7VQX - chains A and N of the 6 polymer chains in the assembly; structure by electron microscopy, 2.74 A resolution.

Chain A:
Protein: Guanine nucleotide-binding protein G(s) subunit alpha isoforms short
From: Bos taurus
UniProtKB: P04896 (GNAS2_BOVIN); residue numbers follow UniProt; this construct covers 1-394
Amino-acid sequence (394 residues; each row starts with the number of its first residue):
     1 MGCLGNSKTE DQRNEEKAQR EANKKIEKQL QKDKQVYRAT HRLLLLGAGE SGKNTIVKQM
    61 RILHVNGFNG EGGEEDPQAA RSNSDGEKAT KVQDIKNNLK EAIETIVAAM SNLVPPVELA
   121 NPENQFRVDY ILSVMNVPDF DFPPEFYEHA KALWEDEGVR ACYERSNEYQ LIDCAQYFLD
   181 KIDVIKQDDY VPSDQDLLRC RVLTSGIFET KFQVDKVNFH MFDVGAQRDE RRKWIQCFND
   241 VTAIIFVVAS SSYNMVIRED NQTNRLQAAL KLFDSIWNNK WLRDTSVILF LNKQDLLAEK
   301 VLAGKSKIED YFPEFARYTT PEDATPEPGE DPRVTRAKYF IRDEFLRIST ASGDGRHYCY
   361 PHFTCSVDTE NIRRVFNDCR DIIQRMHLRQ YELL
Unresolved in the structure: 1-8, 63-203, 253-260
Construct notes: engineered mutation Asn54 (Ser in P04896), Ala226 (Gly in P04896), Ala268 (Glu in P04896), Lys271 (Asn in P04896), Asp274 (Lys in P04896), Lys280 (Arg in P04896), Asp284 (Thr in P04896), Thr285 (Ile in P04896), Ser366 (Ala in P04896)
UniProt features mapped onto this chain:
  - region: Arg42 to Lys53, Thr55 (G1 motif), Asp196 to Thr204 (G2 motif), Phe219 to Gly225, Gln227, Arg228 (G3 motif), Ile288 to Asp295 (G4 motif), Thr364, Cys365, Val367 to Thr369 (G5 motif)
  - binding site (GTP): Gly47 to Lys53, Thr55, Leu197 to Thr204, Asp223 to Gly225, Gln227, Asn292 to Asp295
  - binding site (Mg(2+)): Thr204
  - modified residue: Ser352 (Phosphoserine)
  - lipidation: Gly2 (N-palmitoyl glycine), Cys3 (S-palmitoyl cysteine)
  - cross-link: Lys300 (Glycyl lysine isopeptide (Lys-Gly) (interchain with G-Cter in ubiquitin))

Chain N:
Protein: Nanobody-35
From: synthetic construct
Notes: antibody fragment or engineered binder
Amino-acid sequence (140 residues; each row starts with the number of its first residue; numbers below 1 keep their minus sign (Met-1 is residue -1)):
    -1 MAQVQLQESG GGLVQPGGSL RLSCAASGFT FSNYKMNWVR QAPGKGLEWV SDISQSGASI
    59 SYTGSVKGRF TISRDNAKNT LYLQMNSLKP EDTAVYYCAR CPAPFTRDCF DVTSTTYAYR
   119 GQGTQVTVSS HHHHHHEPEA
Unresolved in the structure: -1 to 0, 129-138
Disulfides: Cys22-Cys96, Cys99-Cys107

Interface between chain A and chain N:
Contacting residue pairs (27; chain A residue first):
  Arg228(A) - Thr114(N)
  Asp229(A) - Ser112(N)
  Asp229(A) - Thr113(N)  hydrogen bond
  Glu230(A) - Asp109(N)
  Glu230(A) - Ser112(N)
  Glu230(A) - Tyr115(N)
  Arg232(A) - Pro100(N)
  Arg232(A) - Tyr117(N)
  Ile235(A) - Phe108(N)  hydrophobic
  Gln262(A) - Lys43(N)  hydrogen bond
  Thr263(A) - Glu46(N)
  Gln267(A) - Thr61(N)
  Gln267(A) - Gly62(N)
  Lys271(A) - Trp47(N)
  Lys271(A) - Asp50(N)  salt bridge
  Ser275(A) - Asp106(N)  hydrogen bond (side chain-backbone)
  Ser275(A) - Cys107(N)
  Ser275(A) - Phe108(N)
  Ile276(A) - Phe108(N)  hydrophobic
  Asn278(A) - Arg105(N)
  Asn278(A) - Asp106(N)
  Asn279(A) - Asp106(N)
  Asn279(A) - Phe108(N)
  Tyr311(A) - Gly62(N)
  Tyr311(A) - Ser63(N)
  Pro313(A) - Gly62(N)
  Pro313(A) - Lys65(N)
Interface residues without a listed pair, chain A (22 interface residues in all): Asn261, Asn264, Asp274, Lys280, Leu282, Asp310, Glu314
Interface residues without a listed pair, chain N (23 interface residues in all): Gly42, Gly44, Ser59, Tyr60

Overview:
22 residues of chain A and 23 residues of chain N are in contact; the contacts include 3 hydrogen bonds and 1
salt bridge. Polar contacts include Lys271(A)-Asp50(N), Asp229(A)-Thr113(N) and Gln262(A)-Lys43(N). UniProt
lists 24 GTP-binding residues and Mg2+-binding residue Thr204(A) on chain A.
Chain A is Guanine nucleotide-binding protein G(s) subunit alpha isoforms short (Bos taurus) and chain N is
Nanobody-35 (synthetic construct); the structure, Cryo-EM structure of human vasoactive intestinal polypeptide
receptor 2 (VIP2R) in complex with PACAP27 and Gs, was determined by electron microscopy together with 7WBJ
from the same study.
